Entry 6SZD (X-ray diffraction, 1.50 A resolution); this record covers chains LLL and MMM of the 4 polymer chains in the assembly.

# Chain LLL (and MMM)
Name: Hydrogenase-2 large chain
From: Escherichia coli 908519
Notes: chain MMM of this document is another copy of the same molecule, construct and numbering; everything in this record applies to it too
Reference sequence: V0V766 (V0V766_ECOLX); numbering as in UniProt (aligned over 1-567)
Sequence (567 residues; numbered 1 to 567; the number before each row is that of its first residue):
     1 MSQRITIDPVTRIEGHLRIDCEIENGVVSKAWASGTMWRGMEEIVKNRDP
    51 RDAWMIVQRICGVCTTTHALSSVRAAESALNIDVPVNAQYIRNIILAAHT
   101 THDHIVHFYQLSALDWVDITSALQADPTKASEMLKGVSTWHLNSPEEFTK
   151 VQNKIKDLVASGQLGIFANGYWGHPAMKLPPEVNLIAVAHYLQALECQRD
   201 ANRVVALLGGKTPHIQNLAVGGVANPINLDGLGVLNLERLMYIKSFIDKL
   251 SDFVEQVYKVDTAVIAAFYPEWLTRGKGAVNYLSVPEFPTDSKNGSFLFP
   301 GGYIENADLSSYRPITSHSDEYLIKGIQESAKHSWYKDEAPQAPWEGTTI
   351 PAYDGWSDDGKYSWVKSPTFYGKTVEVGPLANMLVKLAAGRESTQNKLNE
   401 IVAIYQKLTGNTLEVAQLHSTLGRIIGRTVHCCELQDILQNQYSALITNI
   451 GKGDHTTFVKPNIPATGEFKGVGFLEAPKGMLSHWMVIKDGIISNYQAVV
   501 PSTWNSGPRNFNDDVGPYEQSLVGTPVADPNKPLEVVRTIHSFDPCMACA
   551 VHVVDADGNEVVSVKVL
Disordered / not traced: 1, 553-567
Construct notes: engineered mutation Lys479 (Arg in V0V766)
Ion coordination: Mg2+: Glu42, Ala498, His552; Ni2+: Cys61, Cys64, Cys546, Cys549; carbonmonoxide-(dicyano) iron Fe: Cys64, Cys549 (together with Ni2+)
Residues lining bound ligands: carbonmonoxide-(dicyano) iron (FCO): Cys64, Thr67, His68, Ala477, Pro478, Lys479, Leu482, Val500, Pro501, Ser502, Cys546, Cys549

# Chain LLL / chain MMM interface
Residue-residue contacts - 17 pairs, chain LLL then chain MMM:
  Lys135(LLL) with Pro145(MMM); Glu146(MMM), salt bridge
  Thr139(LLL) with Glu146(MMM)
  Trp140(LLL) with Glu146(MMM)
  His141(LLL) with Leu142(MMM); Ser144(MMM), hydrogen bond (backbone-side chain); Glu147(MMM), salt bridge; Lys150(MMM)
  Leu142(LLL) with His141(MMM); Leu142(MMM), hydrophobic
  Ser144(LLL) with His141(MMM), hydrogen bond (side chain-backbone)
  Pro145(LLL) with Lys135(MMM)
  Glu146(LLL) with Lys135(MMM), salt bridge; Thr139(MMM); Trp140(MMM)
  Glu147(LLL) with His141(MMM), salt bridge
  Lys150(LLL) with Asp252(MMM), salt bridge
Other interface residues (no listed pair), chain LLL (11 interface residues in all): Ser138
Other interface residues (no listed pair), chain MMM (12 interface residues in all): Ser138

# In short
11 residues of chain LLL and 12 residues of chain MMM are in contact, with 2 hydrogen bonds and 5 salt
bridges. Among the polar pairs are Lys135(LLL)-Glu146(MMM), His141(LLL)-Glu147(MMM) and
Lys150(LLL)-Asp252(MMM). Chain LLL binds carbonmonoxide-(dicyano) iron. Glu42(LLL), Ala498(LLL) and
His552(LLL) coordinate Mg2+.
Both chains are Hydrogenase-2 large chain (Escherichia coli 908519). Entry 6SZD (Hydrogenase-2 variant R479K -
hydrogen reduced form) was determined by X-ray diffraction.
